Entry 8V7L (electron microscopy, 2.90 A resolution); this record covers chains C and J of the 11 polymer chains in the assembly.

# Chain C
Name: Histone H2A type 1
Source organism: Xenopus laevis
Reference sequence: P06897 (H2A1_XENLA); residues 1-129 here correspond to UniProt positions 2-130 (UniProt number = residue number + 1)
Amino-acid sequence (129 residues; each row starts with the number of its first residue):
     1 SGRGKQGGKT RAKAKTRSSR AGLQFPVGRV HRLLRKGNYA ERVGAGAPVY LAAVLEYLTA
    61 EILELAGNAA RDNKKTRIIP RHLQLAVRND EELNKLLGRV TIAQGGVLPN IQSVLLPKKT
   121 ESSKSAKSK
Not modelled in the structure: 1-10, 119-129
Differences from the reference sequence: engineered mutation Arg99 (Gly100 in P06897), Ser123 (Ala124 in P06897)
UniProt features mapped onto this chain:
  - modified residue: Ser1 (N-acetylserine), Lys5 (N6-(2-hydroxyisobutyryl)lysine), Lys9 (N6-(2-hydroxyisobutyryl)lysine), Lys36 (N6-(2-hydroxyisobutyryl)lysine), Lys74 (N6-(2-hydroxyisobutyryl)lysine), Lys75 (N6-(2-hydroxyisobutyryl)lysine), Lys95 (N6-(2-hydroxyisobutyryl)lysine), Gln104 (N5-methylglutamine), Lys118 (N6-(2-hydroxyisobutyryl)lysine)
  - cross-link (Glycyl lysine isopeptide (Lys-Gly)): Lys13 (interchain with G-Cter in ubiquitin), Lys15 (interchain with G-Cter in ubiquitin), Lys119 (interchain with G-Cter in ubiquitin)

# Chain J
Molecule: Widom 601 DNA (147-mer) with 60 base pairs flanking DNA (forward strand)
Sequence (207 nucleotides; numbered 1 to 207; the number before each row is that of its first residue):
     1 CTGGAGAATC CCGGTGCCGA GGCCGCTCAA TTGGTCGTAG ACAGCTCTAG CACCGCTTAA
    61 ACGCACGTAC GCGCTGTCCC CCGCGTTTTA ACCGCCAAGG GGATTACTCC CTAGTCTCCA
   121 GGCACGTGTC AGATATATAC ATCCTGTGCA TGTATTGAAC AGCGACCTTG CCGGTGCCAG
   181 TCGGATAGTG TTCCGAGCTC CCACTCT
Not modelled in the structure: 141-207

# How chain C and chain J interact
Residue-residue contacts (12):
  Arg11(C) with DT32(J), base contact
  Ala14(C) with DT31(J), phosphate contact
  Lys15(C) with DT31(J), phosphate contact; DT32(J), hydrogen bond to the phosphate
  Thr16(C) with DT31(J), phosphate contact
  Arg17(C) with DT31(J), salt bridge to the phosphate
  Arg20(C) with DT32(J), salt bridge to the phosphate
  Gly28(C) with DA30(J), phosphate contact
  Arg29(C) with DA30(J), phosphate contact
  Arg32(C) with DA30(J), salt bridge to the phosphate
  Arg42(C) with DA39(J), sugar contact
  Arg77(C) with DA20(J), sugar contact
Other interface residues (no listed pair), chain C (13 interface residues in all): Ala12, Glu41
Other interface residues (no listed pair), chain J (7 interface residues in all): DG19, DG33

# In short
13 residues of chain C face 7 of chain J across their interface; the contacts include 1 hydrogen bond and 3
salt bridges. Polar pairs include Lys15(C)-DT32(J), Arg17(C)-DT31(J) and Arg20(C)-DT32(J).
Here chain C is Histone H2A type 1 (Xenopus laevis) and chain J is Widom 601 DNA (147-mer) with 60 base pairs
flanking DNA (forward strand). Entry 8V7L (Cryo-EM structure of singly-bound SNF2h-nucleosome complex with
SNF2h at inactive SHL2 (conformation 2)) was determined by electron microscopy (same publication as 8V4Y and
8V6V).
